7AOC - chains A and I of the 12 polymer chains in the assembly; structure by electron microscopy, 3.84 A resolution.

Chain A:
Protein: DNA-directed RNA polymerase I subunit rpa1
From: Schizosaccharomyces pombe (strain 972 / ATCC 24843)
Notes: EC 2.7.7.6
UniProt: P15398 (RPA1_SCHPO); residues 1-1689 here = UniProt positions 1-1689
Sequence (1689 residues; numbered 1 to 1689; the number before each row is that of its first residue):
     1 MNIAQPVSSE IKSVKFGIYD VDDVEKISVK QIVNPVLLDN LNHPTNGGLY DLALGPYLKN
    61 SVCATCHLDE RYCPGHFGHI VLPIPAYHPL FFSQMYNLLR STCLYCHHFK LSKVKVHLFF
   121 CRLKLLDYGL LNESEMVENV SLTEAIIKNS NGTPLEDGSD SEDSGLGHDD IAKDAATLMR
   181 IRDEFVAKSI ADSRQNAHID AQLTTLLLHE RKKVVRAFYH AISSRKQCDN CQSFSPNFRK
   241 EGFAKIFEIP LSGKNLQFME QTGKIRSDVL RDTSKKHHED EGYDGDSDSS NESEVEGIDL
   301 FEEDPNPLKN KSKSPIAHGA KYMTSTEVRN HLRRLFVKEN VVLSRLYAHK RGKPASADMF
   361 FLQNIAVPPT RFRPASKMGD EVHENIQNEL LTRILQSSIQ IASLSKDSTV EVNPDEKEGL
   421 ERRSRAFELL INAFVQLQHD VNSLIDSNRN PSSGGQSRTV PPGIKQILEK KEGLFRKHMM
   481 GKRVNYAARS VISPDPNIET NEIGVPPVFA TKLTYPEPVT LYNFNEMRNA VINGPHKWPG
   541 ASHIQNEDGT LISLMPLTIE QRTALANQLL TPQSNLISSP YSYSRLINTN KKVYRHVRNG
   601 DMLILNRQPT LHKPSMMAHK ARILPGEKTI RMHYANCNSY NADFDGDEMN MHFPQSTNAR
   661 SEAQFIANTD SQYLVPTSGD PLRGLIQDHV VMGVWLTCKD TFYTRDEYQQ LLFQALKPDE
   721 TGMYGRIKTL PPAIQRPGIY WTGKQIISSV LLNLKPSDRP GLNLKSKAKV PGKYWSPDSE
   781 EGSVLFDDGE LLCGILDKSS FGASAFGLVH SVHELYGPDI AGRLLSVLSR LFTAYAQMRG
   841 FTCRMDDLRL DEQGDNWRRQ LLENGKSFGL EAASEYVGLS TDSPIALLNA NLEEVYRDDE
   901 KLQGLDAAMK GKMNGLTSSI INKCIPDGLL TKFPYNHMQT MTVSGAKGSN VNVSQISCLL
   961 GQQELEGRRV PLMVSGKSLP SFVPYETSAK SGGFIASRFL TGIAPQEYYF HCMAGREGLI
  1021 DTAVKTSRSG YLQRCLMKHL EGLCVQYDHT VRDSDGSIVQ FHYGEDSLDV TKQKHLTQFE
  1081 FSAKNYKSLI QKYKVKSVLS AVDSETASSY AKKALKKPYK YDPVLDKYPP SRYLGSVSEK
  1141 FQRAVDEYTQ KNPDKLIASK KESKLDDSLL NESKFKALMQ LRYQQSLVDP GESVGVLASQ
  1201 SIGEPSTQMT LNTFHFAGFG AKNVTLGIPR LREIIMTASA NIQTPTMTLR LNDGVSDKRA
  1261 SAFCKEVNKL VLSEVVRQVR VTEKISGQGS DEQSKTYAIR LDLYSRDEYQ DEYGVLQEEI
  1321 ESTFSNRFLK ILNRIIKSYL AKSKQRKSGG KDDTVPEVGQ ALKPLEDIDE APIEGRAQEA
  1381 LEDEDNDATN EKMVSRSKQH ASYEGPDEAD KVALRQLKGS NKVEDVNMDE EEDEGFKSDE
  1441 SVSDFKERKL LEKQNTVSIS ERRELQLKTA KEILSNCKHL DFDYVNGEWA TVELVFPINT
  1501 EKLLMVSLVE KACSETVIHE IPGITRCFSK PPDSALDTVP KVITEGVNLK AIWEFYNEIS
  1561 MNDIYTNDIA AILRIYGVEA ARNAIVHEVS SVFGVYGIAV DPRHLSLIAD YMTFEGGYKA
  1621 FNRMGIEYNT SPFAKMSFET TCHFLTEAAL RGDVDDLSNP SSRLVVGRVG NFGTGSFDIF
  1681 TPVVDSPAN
Not modelled in the structure: 143-171, 196-202, 259-320, 348-353, 412-420, 452-460, 1023-1029, 1159-1161, 1214-1222, 1285-1295, 1346-1475, 1532-1536, 1682-1689
Swiss-Prot annotation at these positions:
  - region: Pro1005 to Glu1017 (Bridging helix)
  - binding site (Zn(2+)): Cys63, Cys66, Cys73, His76
  - binding site (Mg(2+)): Asp643, Asp645, Asp647
  - modified residue (Phosphoserine): Ser159, Ser161, Ser1438, Ser1441
Ion coordination: Zn2+ site 1: Tyr19 (shared with 2 residues of chain B); Zn2+ site 2: Cys63, Cys66, Cys73, His76; Zn2+ site 3: Cys103, Cys106, Cys228, Cys231
What the authors report for this chain:
  - conformationally variable residues (domain motion): Lys226, Arg425, Ser1338

Chain I:
Protein: DNA-directed RNA polymerase I subunit RPA12
From: Schizosaccharomyces pombe (strain 972 / ATCC 24843)
UniProt: O94703 (RPA12_SCHPO); residue numbers follow UniProt; this construct covers 1-119
Sequence (119 residues; row label = number of the first residue in the row):
     1 MSAIGSLIFC SECGNLLEST TAQWTTCDQC QSVYPSEQFA NLVVETKSSA SAFPSALKLK
    61 HSIVQVESQK EEAATIEEKC PKCGNDHMTF HTLQLRSADE GSTVFYECPR CAYKFSTNN
Not modelled in the structure: 1-5, 63-119
Swiss-Prot annotation at these positions:
  - zinc finger: Cys10 to Cys30 (C4-type), Ile76 to Ser116 (TFIIS-type)
  - binding site (Zn(2+)): Cys10, Cys13, Cys27, Cys30, Cys80, Cys83, Cys108, Cys111
Ion coordination: Zn2+: Cys10, Cys13, Cys27, Cys30

Chain A / chain I interface:
Pairs across the interface (34; chain A residue first):
  Lys901(A) - Ser62(I)
  Ser1273(A) - Phe53(I)
  Glu1274(A) - Pro54(I)
  Glu1274(A) - Ser55(I)
  Glu1274(A) - Ala56(I)  hydrogen bond (side chain-backbone)
  Glu1274(A) - Leu57(I)
  Val1276(A) - Phe53(I)  hydrophobic
  Arg1277(A) - Phe53(I)
  Gln1278(A) - Lys47(I)
  Gln1278(A) - Ser48(I)
  Val1279(A) - Ser48(I)  hydrogen bond (backbone-backbone)
  Val1279(A) - Phe53(I)  hydrophobic
  Arg1280(A) - Thr46(I)
  Val1281(A) - Glu45(I)
  Val1281(A) - Thr46(I)  hydrogen bond (backbone-backbone)
  Thr1282(A) - Val43(I)
  Thr1282(A) - Val44(I)
  Glu1283(A) - Leu42(I)
  Glu1283(A) - Val43(I)
  Glu1283(A) - Val44(I)  hydrogen bond (backbone-backbone)
  Glu1283(A) - Thr46(I)
  Lys1284(A) - Asn41(I)
  Lys1284(A) - Leu42(I)
  Tyr1304(A) - Leu57(I)
  Tyr1304(A) - His61(I)
  Glu1308(A) - His61(I)  salt bridge
  Tyr1313(A) - Ala56(I)
  Ile1498(A) - Thr21(I)
  Ile1498(A) - Ala22(I)
  Val1506(A) - Thr46(I)
  Val1506(A) - Lys47(I)
  Val1506(A) - Ser48(I)
  Glu1510(A) - Ala52(I)
  Glu1510(A) - Phe53(I)
Interface residues without a listed pair, chain A (22 interface residues in all): Glu894, Asp1311, Glu1312, Cys1513
Interface residues without a listed pair, chain I (19 interface residues in all): Lys60

In short:
Chain A and chain I form an interface of 22 and 19 residues respectively; the contacts include 4 hydrogen
bonds and 1 salt bridge. Polar pairs include Glu1308(A)-His61(I), Glu1274(A)-Ala56(I) and Val1279(A)-Ser48(I).
From the paper: conformational variability at Lys226(A), Arg425(A) and Ser1338(A).
Here chain A is DNA-directed RNA polymerase I subunit rpa1 and chain I is DNA-directed RNA polymerase I
subunit RPA12, both from Schizosaccharomyces pombe (strain 972 / ATCC 24843). Entry 7AOC (Schizosaccharomyces
pombe RNA polymerase I (monomer)) was determined by electron microscopy together with 7AOD and 7AOE from the
same study.
